Entry 5VXX (electron microscopy, 5.10 A resolution (low resolution: residue-level contacts below are approximate; hydrogen-bond / salt-bridge calls are withheld)); this record covers chains A and D of the 21 polymer chains in the assembly.

[Chain A (and D)]
Name: Fimbrial protein
Source organism: Neisseria gonorrhoeae
Notes: engineered mutation(s): P69S, S71T; chain D of this document is another copy of the same molecule, construct and numbering; everything in this record applies to it too
UniProtKB: P02974 (FMM1_NEIGO); residues 1-158 here correspond to UniProt positions 8-165 (UniProt number = residue number + 7)
Sequence (158 residues; numbered 1 to 158; the number before each row is that of its first residue):
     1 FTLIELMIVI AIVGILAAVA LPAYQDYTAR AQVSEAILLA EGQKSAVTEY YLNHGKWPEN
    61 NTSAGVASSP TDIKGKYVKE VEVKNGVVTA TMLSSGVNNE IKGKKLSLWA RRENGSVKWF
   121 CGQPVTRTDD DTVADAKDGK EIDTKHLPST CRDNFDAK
Disordered / not traced: 157-158
Differences from the reference sequence: variant Ser69 (Pro76 in P02974), Thr71 (Ser78 in P02974)
Disulfide bonds: Cys121-Cys151
Glycans and other covalent adducts: bacillosamine (B6D) linked to Ser63; phosphoric acid mono-(2-amino-ethyl) ester (OPE) linked to Ser68
Residues lining bound ligands:
  - bacillosamine (B6D; 2,4-bisacetamido-2,4,6-trideoxy-beta-D-glucopyranose): Tyr50, Lys56, Glu59, Asn60, Thr62
  - phosphoric acid mono-(2-amino-ethyl) ester (OPE): Thr62, Ala67, Ser69
UniProt features mapped onto this chain:
  - modified residue: Phe1 (N-methylphenylalanine), Ser68 (O-(2-aminoethylphosphoryl)serine), Ser94 (O-(sn-1-glycerophosphoryl)serine)
  - glycosylation: Ser63 (O-linked (DADDGlc) serine)
What the authors report for this chain:
  - conformationally variable residues: Gly14, Ile15 to Ala23
  - post-translational modification sites: Ser63, Ser68
  - binding site for bacillosamine: Ser63
  - binding site for phosphoric acid mono-(2-amino-ethyl) ester: Ser68

[Interface between chain A and chain D]
Pairs across the interface (29):
  Phe1(A) - Leu21(D)
  Ile4(A) - Ala20(D)
  Ile4(A) - Leu21(D)
  Ile4(A) - Tyr24(D)
  Ile10(A) - Lys76(D)
  Gly14(A) - Lys76(D)
  Leu16(A) - Glu35(D)
  Leu16(A) - Leu38(D)
  Leu16(A) - Leu39(D)
  Leu16(A) - Lys74(D)
  Leu16(A) - Gly75(D)
  Ala18(A) - Leu38(D)
  Val19(A) - Leu39(D)
  Val19(A) - Gln43(D)
  Ala20(A) - Gly42(D)
  Tyr24(A) - Gly42(D)
  Tyr24(A) - Ser45(D)
  Tyr27(A) - Ala64(D)
  Tyr27(A) - Gly65(D)
  Arg30(A) - Glu49(D)
  Lys145(A) - Gly65(D)
  Lys145(A) - Val66(D)
  Lys145(A) - Ala67(D)
  Ser149(A) - Glu49(D)
  Ser149(A) - Asn53(D)
  Ser149(A) - His54(D)
  Arg152(A) - Thr62(D)
  Arg152(A) - Ser63(D)
  Arg152(A) - Gly65(D)
Interface residues without a listed pair, chain A (18 interface residues in all): Ile8, Ala11, Ile15, Thr150
Interface residues without a listed pair, chain D (26 interface residues in all): Tyr27, Thr28, Ala31, Ala46, Ile73

[Summary]
18 residues of chain A and 26 residues of chain D are in contact. Phosphoric acid mono-(2-amino-ethyl) ester
is covalently linked to Ser68(A). Covalently linked bacillosamine: at Ser63(A). The paper reports a binding
site for bacillosamine at Ser63(A); a binding site for phosphoric acid mono-(2-amino-ethyl) ester at Ser68(A).
Chain A and chain D are both Fimbrial protein (Neisseria gonorrhoeae); the structure, Cryo-EM reconstruction
of Neisseria gonorrhoeae Type IV pilus, was determined by electron microscopy, deposited together with 5VXY.
